PDB entry 3SYZ | X-ray diffraction, 1.95 A resolution | chains A and B of the 3 polymer chains in the assembly

== Chain A ==
Molecule: DNA polymerase I, thermostable
Organism: Thermus aquaticus
Notes: EC 2.7.7.7; fragment: Klenow Fragment
UniProt: P19821 (DPO1_THEAQ); numbering as in UniProt (aligned over 293-832)
Amino-acid sequence (540 residues; row label = number of the first residue in the row):
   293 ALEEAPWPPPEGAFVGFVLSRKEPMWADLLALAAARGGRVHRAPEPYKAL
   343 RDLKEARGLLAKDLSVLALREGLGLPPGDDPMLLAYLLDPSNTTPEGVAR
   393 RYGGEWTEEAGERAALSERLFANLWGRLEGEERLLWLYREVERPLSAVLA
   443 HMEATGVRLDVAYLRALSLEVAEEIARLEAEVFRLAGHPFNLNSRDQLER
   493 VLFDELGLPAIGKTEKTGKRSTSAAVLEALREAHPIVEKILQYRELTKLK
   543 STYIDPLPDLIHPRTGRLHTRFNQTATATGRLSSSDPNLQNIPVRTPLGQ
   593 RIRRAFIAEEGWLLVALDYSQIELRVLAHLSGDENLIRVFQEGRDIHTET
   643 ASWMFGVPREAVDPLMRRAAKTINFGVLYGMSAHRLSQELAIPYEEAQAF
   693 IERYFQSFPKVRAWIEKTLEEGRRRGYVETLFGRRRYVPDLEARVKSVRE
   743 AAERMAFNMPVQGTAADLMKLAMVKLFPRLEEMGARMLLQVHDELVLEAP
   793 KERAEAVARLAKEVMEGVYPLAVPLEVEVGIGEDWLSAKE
From the paper describing this entry:
  - binding site for the 16-nt DNA strand: Phe667, Tyr671, Met673

== Chain B ==
Molecule: 12-nt DNA strand
Sequence (12 nucleotides; each row starts with the number of its first residue):
   101 GACCACGGCGCC
Modified residues: DOC (2',3'-dideoxycytidine-5'-monophosphate) at position 112

== Chain A / chain B interface ==
Pairs across the interface (36; chain A residue first):
  Arg487(A) - DG107(B)  hydrogen bond to the phosphate
  Arg487(A) - DG108(B)  salt bridge to the phosphate
  Thr506(A) - DG107(B)  hydrogen bond to the phosphate
  Thr506(A) - DG108(B)  phosphate contact
  Glu507(A) - DG107(B)  phosphate contact
  Lys508(A) - DC106(B)  phosphate contact
  Lys508(A) - DG107(B)  hydrogen bond to the phosphate
  Thr509(A) - DC106(B)  phosphate contact
  Thr509(A) - DG107(B)  hydrogen bond to the phosphate
  Ser513(A) - DG108(B)  hydrogen bond to the phosphate
  Thr514(A) - DG108(B)  hydrogen bond to the phosphate
  Ser515(A) - DG108(B)  phosphate contact
  Ser515(A) - DC109(B)  phosphate contact
  Ala516(A) - DC109(B)  hydrogen bond to the phosphate
  Arg536(A) - DG108(B)  hydrogen bond to the phosphate
  Arg536(A) - DC109(B)  salt bridge to the phosphate
  Lys540(A) - DG108(B)  base contact
  Lys540(A) - DC109(B)  hydrogen bond to the base
  Lys540(A) - DG110(B)  sugar contact
  Leu541(A) - DG110(B)  sugar contact
  Tyr545(A) - DG110(B)  sugar contact
  Arg573(A) - DOC_112(B)  hydrogen bond to the base
  Gln582(A) - DC111(B)  sugar contact
  Asn583(A) - DG110(B)  hydrogen bond to the base
  Asn583(A) - DC111(B)  sugar contact
  Ile584(A) - DC111(B)  sugar contact
  Pro585(A) - DG110(B)  phosphate contact
  Pro585(A) - DC111(B)  phosphate contact
  Val586(A) - DC111(B)  hydrogen bond to the phosphate
  Val586(A) - DOC_112(B)  phosphate contact
  Arg587(A) - DG110(B)  salt bridge to the phosphate
  Arg587(A) - DC111(B)  salt bridge to the phosphate
  Val783(A) - DOC_112(B)  sugar contact
  His784(A) - DOC_112(B)  sugar contact
  Asp785(A) - DOC_112(B)  sugar contact
  Glu786(A) - DOC_112(B)  sugar contact
Other interface residues (no listed pair), chain A (27 interface residues in all): Gly510, Asn580, Arg595

== Summary ==
27 residues of chain A and 7 residues of chain B are in contact, with 12 hydrogen bonds and 4 salt bridges.
Polar pairs include Lys540(A)-DC109(B), Arg573(A)-DOC_112(B) and Asn583(A)-DG110(B). From the paper: a binding
site for the 16-nt DNA strand at Phe667(A), Tyr671(A) and Met673(A).
Here chain A is DNA polymerase I, thermostable (Thermus aquaticus) and chain B is a 12-nt DNA strand. Entry
3SYZ (Crystal structure of the large fragment of DNA polymerase I from Thermus Aquaticus in an open ...) was
determined by X-ray diffraction together with 3SV3, 3SV4, 3SZ2 and 3RTV from the same study.
